5JLE - chain A; structure by X-ray diffraction, 2.40 A resolution.

[Chain A]
Name: Histone-lysine N-methyltransferase SETD2
Organism: Homo sapiens
Notes: EC 2.1.1.43; fragment: catalytic domain
Reference sequence: Q9BYW2 (SETD2_HUMAN); residues 1434-1711 here = UniProt positions 1434-1711
Sequence (279 residues; row label = number of the first residue in the row):
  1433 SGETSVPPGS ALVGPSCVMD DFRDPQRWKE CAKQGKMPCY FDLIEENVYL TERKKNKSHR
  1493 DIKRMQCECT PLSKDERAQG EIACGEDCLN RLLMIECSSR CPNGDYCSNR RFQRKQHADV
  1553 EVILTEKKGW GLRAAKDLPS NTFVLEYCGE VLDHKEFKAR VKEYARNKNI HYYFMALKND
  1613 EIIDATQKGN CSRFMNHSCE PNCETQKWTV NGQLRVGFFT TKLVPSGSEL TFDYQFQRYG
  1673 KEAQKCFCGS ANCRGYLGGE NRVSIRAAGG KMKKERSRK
Unresolved in the structure: 1433-1445, 1485-1496, 1690-1711
Construct notes: expression tag (1433)
Ion coordination: Zn2+ site 1: Cys1499, Cys1501, Cys1516, Cys1520; Zn2+ site 2: Cys1516, Cys1529, Cys1533, Cys1539; Zn2+ site 3: Cys1631, Cys1678, Cys1680, Cys1685
Ligand contacts: S-adenosylhomocysteine (SAH): Lys1560, Gly1561, Trp1562, Ile1602, His1603, Tyr1604, Tyr1605, Arg1625, Phe1626, Met1627, Asn1628, His1629, Tyr1666, Gln1676, Lys1677, Cys1678, Phe1679, Cys1680, Leu1689
Curated features (UniProtKB/Swiss-Prot):
  - binding site (Zn(2+)): Cys1499, Cys1501, Cys1516, Cys1520, Cys1529, Cys1533, Cys1539, Cys1631, Cys1678, Cys1680, Cys1685
  - binding site (S-adenosyl-L-methionine): Lys1560 to Trp1562, His1603 to Tyr1605, Asn1628, His1629, Gln1676, Phe1679
  - modified residue: Ser1696 (Phosphoserine)
  - natural variant: Asp1453 (D1453N: In ALL; uncertain significance), Asp1493 (D1493N: In ALL; uncertain significance), Leu1609 (L1609P: In ALL; uncertain significance), Lys1654 (K1654Q: In ALL; uncertain significance), Thr1663 (T1663M: In ALL; uncertain significance)
  - mutagenesis: Phe1589 (F1589A: Strongly reduced methyltransferase activity), Tyr1604 (Y1604A: Increased methyltransferase activity), Arg1625 (R1625H/G: Loss of methyltransferase activity. Abolishes ability to monomethylate STAT1), Cys1631 (C1631A: Does not affect methyltransferase activity), Glu1636 (E1636A: Increased methyltransferase activity), Thr1637 (T1637A: Increased methyltransferase activity), Phe1668 (F1668A: Strongly reduced methyltransferase activity), Gln1669 (Q1669A: Loss of methyltransferase activity), Arg1670 (R1670A/V/L/I/F: Impaired methyltransferase activity; R1670P/W/K/Q: Loss of methyltransferase activity), Tyr1671 (Y1671A: Strongly reduced methyltransferase activity)
Reported in the primary citation:
  - conformationally variable residues (side-chain flip): Arg1670
  - mutagenesis - F1589A (30%-60%), F1668A (30%-60%), Y1671A (30%-60%): decreased catalytic activity
  - mutagenesis - Y1604A, E1636A, T1637A: increased catalytic activity

[Overview]
Bound to chain A: S-adenosylhomocysteine. Cys1499, Cys1501, Cys1516 and Cys1520 coordinate Zn2+ site 1.
Cys1516, Cys1529, Cys1533 and Cys1539 form the Zn2+ site 2. UniProt lists 11 Zn2+-binding residues, 10
S-adenosyl-L-methionine-binding residues and 10 mutagenesis sites. From the paper: F1589A, F1668A and Y1671A
reduce catalytic activity; conformational variability at Arg1670; 6 substitutions were tested in all.
Chain A is Histone-lysine N-methyltransferase SETD2 (Homo sapiens); the structure, Crystal structure of SETD2
bound to SAH, was determined by X-ray diffraction together with 5JJY and 5JLB from the same study.
